PDB entry 6V35 | electron microscopy, 3.50 A resolution | chains A and B of the 8 polymer chains in the assembly

# Chain A (and B)
Protein: Calcium-activated potassium channel subunit alpha-1
Organism: Homo sapiens
Notes: chain B of this document is another copy of the same molecule, construct and numbering; everything in this record applies to it too
UniProtKB: Q12791 (KCMA1_HUMAN), isoform Q12791-5; residues 1-1056 here correspond to UniProt positions 66-1121 (UniProt number = residue number + 65)
Sequence (1065 residues; numbered 1 to 1065; the number before each row is that of its first residue):
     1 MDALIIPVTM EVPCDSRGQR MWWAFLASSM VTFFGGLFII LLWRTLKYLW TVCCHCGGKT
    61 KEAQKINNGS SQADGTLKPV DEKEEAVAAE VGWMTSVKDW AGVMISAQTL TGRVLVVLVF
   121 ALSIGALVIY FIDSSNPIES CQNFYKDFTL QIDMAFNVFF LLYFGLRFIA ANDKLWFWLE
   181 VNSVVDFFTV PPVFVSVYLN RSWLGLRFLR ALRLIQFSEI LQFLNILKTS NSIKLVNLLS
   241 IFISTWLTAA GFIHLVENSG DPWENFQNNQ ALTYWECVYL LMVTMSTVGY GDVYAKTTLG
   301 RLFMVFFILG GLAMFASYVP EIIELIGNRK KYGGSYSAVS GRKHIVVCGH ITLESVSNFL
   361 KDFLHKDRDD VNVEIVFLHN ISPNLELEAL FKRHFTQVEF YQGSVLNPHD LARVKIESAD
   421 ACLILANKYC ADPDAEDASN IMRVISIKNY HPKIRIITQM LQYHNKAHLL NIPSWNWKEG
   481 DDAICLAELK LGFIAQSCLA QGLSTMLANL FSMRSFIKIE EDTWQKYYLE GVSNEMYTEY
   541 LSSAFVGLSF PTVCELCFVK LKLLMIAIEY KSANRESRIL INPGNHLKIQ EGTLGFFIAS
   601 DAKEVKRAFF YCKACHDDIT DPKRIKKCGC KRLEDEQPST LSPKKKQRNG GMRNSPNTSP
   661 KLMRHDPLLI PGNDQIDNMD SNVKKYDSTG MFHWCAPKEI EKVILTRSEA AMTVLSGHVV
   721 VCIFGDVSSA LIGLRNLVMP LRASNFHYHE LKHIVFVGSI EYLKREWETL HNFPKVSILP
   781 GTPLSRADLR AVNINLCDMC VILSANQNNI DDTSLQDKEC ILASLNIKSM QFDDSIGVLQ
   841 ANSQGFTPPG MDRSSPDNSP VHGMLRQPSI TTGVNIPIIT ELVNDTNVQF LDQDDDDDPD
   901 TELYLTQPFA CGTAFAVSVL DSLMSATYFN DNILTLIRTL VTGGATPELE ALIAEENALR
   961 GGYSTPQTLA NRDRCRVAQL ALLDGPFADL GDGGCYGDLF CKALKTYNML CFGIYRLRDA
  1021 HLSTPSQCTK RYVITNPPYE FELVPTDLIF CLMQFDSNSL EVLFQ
Unresolved in the structure: 1-18, 54-92, 632-680, 835-870, 1057-1065
Construct notes: expression tag (1057-1065)
Residues lining bound ligands:
  - phosphatidylglycerol (PGW; (1R)-2-{[(S)-{[(2S)-2,3-dihydroxypropyl]oxy}(hydroxy)phosphoryl]oxy}-1-[(hexadecanoyloxy)methyl]ethyl (9Z)-octadec-9-enoate), molecule 1: Arg-20, Trp-22, Ile-138, Trp-203, Ser-259, Asn-265, Phe-266, Gln-267
  - phosphatidylglycerol (PGW), molecule 2: Leu-212, Ile-215, Ile-241, Thr-245, Thr-248, Phe-252, Phe-303
  - phosphatidylglycerol (PGW), molecule 3: Leu-235, Ile-323, Ile-326
  - phosphatidylglycerol (PGW), molecule 4: Trp-246, Thr-273, Trp-275, Glu-276, Val-278, Tyr-279
  - phosphatidylglycerol (PGW), molecule 5: Glu-264, Thr-298, Arg-301, Leu-302, Val-305
  - phosphatidylglycerol (PGW), molecule 6: Ala-313, Met-314, Ser-317, Tyr-318
UniProt features mapped onto this chain:
  - region: Leu-491 to Phe-511 (Segment S7), Leu-548 to Ile-568 (Segment S8), Cys-612 to His-616 (Heme-binding motif)
  - motif: Thr-287 to Tyr-290 (Selectivity for potassium)
  - binding site (Mg(2+)): Glu-374, Gln-397, Glu-399
  - lipidation (S-palmitoyl cysteine): Cys-53, Cys-54, Cys-56

# Chain A / chain B interface
Contacting residue pairs (55):
  Lys-228(A) / Phe-395(B)
  Thr-229(A) / Phe-395(B)
  Ser-230(A) / Lys-392(B)
  Ser-230(A) / Phe-395(B)
  Asn-231(A) / Lys-392(B)  hydrogen bond
  Thr-284(A) / Val-288(B)
  Thr-284(A) / Tyr-290(B)  hydrogen bond
  Thr-287(A) / Ser-286(B)
  Thr-287(A) / Thr-287(B)
  Val-288(A) / Val-288(B)
  Gly-289(A) / Val-288(B)
  Gly-289(A) / Gly-289(B)
  Tyr-290(A) / Tyr-290(B)
  Gly-291(A) / Tyr-290(B)
  Tyr-294(A) / Asp-292(B)
  Arg-301(A) / Glu-276(B)  salt bridge
  Arg-301(A) / Tyr-279(B)
  Arg-301(A) / Asp-292(B)  salt bridge
  Arg-301(A) / Val-293(B)
  Met-304(A) / Tyr-290(B)
  Val-305(A) / Tyr-279(B)  hydrophobic
  Val-305(A) / Met-282(B)  hydrophobic
  Ile-308(A) / Ser-286(B)
  Leu-309(A) / Met-282(B)  hydrophobic
  Leu-312(A) / Ser-286(B)
  Leu-406(A) / Ser-814(B)
  Leu-406(A) / Leu-815(B)  hydrophobic
  Pro-408(A) / Pro-899(B)  hydrophobic
  Ala-435(A) / Lys-818(B)  hydrogen bond (backbone-side chain)
  Ala-438(A) / Lys-818(B)
  Ala-438(A) / Leu-822(B)  hydrophobic
  Ser-439(A) / Leu-815(B)
  Ser-439(A) / Lys-818(B)  hydrogen bond
  Ile-441(A) / Leu-822(B)  hydrophobic
  Met-442(A) / Leu-815(B)  hydrophobic
  Met-442(A) / Asp-817(B)
  Met-442(A) / Lys-818(B)
  Met-442(A) / Ile-821(B)  hydrophobic
  Met-442(A) / Phe-890(B)  hydrophobic
  Ile-445(A) / Ile-821(B)  hydrophobic
  Ile-445(A) / Leu-825(B)  hydrophobic
  Ile-445(A) / Phe-890(B)  hydrophobic
  Ser-446(A) / Phe-890(B)
  Asn-449(A) / Gln-889(B)  hydrogen bond (side chain-backbone)
  Asn-449(A) / Phe-890(B)
  Asn-449(A) / Gln-893(B)
  Tyr-450(A) / Pro-899(B)  hydrophobic
  His-468(A) / Leu-822(B)
  Asn-471(A) / Arg-786(B)  hydrogen bond
  Asn-471(A) / Asn-826(B)
  Asn-471(A) / Ser-829(B)
  Pro-473(A) / Gln-893(B)
  Glu-955(A) / Arg-786(B)
  Glu-955(A) / Ala-787(B)  hydrogen bond (backbone-backbone)
  Glu-955(A) / Arg-790(B)  salt bridge
Other interface residues (no listed pair), chain A (40 interface residues in all): Gln-108, Gln-222, Leu-280, Val-293, Glu-321, Leu-325, Glu-436, Ala-954
Other interface residues (no listed pair), chain B (37 interface residues in all): Phe-242, Trp-246, Gly-327, Lys-331, Ser-340, Thr-396, Glu-819, Thr-886, Asn-887

# Overview
40 residues of chain A and 37 residues of chain B are in contact; the contacts include 7 hydrogen bonds and 3
salt bridges. Among the polar pairs are Arg-301(A)/Glu-276(B), Arg-301(A)/Asp-292(B) and
Glu-955(A)/Arg-790(B). Ligands of chain A: 6 copies of phosphatidylglycerol.
Both chains are Calcium-activated potassium channel subunit alpha-1 (Homo sapiens). Entry 6V35 (Cryo-EM
structure of Ca2+-free hsSlo1-beta4 channel complex) was determined by electron microscopy together with 6V22,
6V38 and 6V3G from the same study.
